PDB entry 2VJT | X-ray diffraction, 2.50 A resolution | chains A and B

== Chain A ==
Molecule: Allophycocyanin alpha subunit
From: Gloeobacter violaceus
UniProtKB: Q7NL80 (Q7NL80_GLOVI); residue numbers follow UniProt; this construct covers 1-161
Sequence (161 residues; numbered 1 to 161; the number before each row is that of its first residue):
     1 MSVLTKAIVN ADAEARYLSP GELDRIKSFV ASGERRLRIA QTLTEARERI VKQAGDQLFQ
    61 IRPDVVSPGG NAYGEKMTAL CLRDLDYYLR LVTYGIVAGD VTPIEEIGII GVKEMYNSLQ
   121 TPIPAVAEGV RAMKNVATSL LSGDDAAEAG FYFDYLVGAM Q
Unresolved in the structure: 1
Sequence notes: conflict Ile-61 (Lys in Q7NL80)
Covalent attachments: phycocyanobilin (CYC) linked to Cys-81
Residues lining bound ligands: phycocyanobilin (CYC): Leu-58, Val-65, Asn-71, Ala-72, Met-77, Leu-80, Arg-83, Asp-84, Leu-85, Tyr-87, Tyr-88, Leu-91, Ile-107, Gly-108, Met-115, Tyr-116, Leu-119, Thr-121, Pro-122, Ala-125, Val-126

== Chain B ==
Molecule: Allophycocyanin beta subunit
From: Gloeobacter violaceus
UniProtKB: Q7NL79 (Q7NL79_GLOVI); residues 1-161 here = UniProt positions 1-161
Sequence (161 residues; row label = number of the first residue in the row):
     1 MQDAITAVIN NYDVQGKYLD GAALDKLKAY FTTGAVRVRA AAVISSNATT IIKEAAAKAL
    61 IYSDLTRPGG NMYTTRRYAA CIRDMDYFLR YATYAMLAGD PSILDERVLN GLKETYNSLG
   121 VPIAATVGGI QAMKEVVGGL VGPDAAKEAS IYFDYLSSGL S
Modified residues: Asn-71 (n-methyl asparagine; MEN)
Covalent attachments: phycocyanobilin (CYC) linked to Cys-81
Residues lining bound ligands:
  - phycocyanobilin (CYC), molecule 1: Leu-60, Leu-65, Asn-71, Met-72, Arg-76, Arg-77, Ala-80, Arg-83, Asp-84, Met-85, Tyr-87, Phe-88, Tyr-91, Arg-107, Val-108, Leu-112, Tyr-116, Leu-119, Val-121, Pro-122, Ala-125, Thr-126
  - phycocyanobilin (CYC), molecule 2: Ile-61, Tyr-62, Ser-63, Thr-66, Tyr-73, Thr-74, Thr-75, Tyr-78

== How chain A and chain B interact ==
Contacting residue pairs (55; chain A residue first):
  Ser-2(A) / Asp-3(B)  hydrogen bond
  Ser-2(A) / Thr-6(B)
  Leu-4(A) / Asp-3(B)
  Leu-4(A) / Tyr-30(B)
  Leu-4(A) / Leu-97(B)
  Thr-5(A) / Asp-3(B)  hydrogen bond
  Ile-8(A) / Tyr-94(B)
  Ile-8(A) / Ala-98(B)  hydrophobic
  Ile-8(A) / Ile-103(B)  hydrophobic
  Val-9(A) / Arg-107(B)
  Ala-11(A) / Tyr-94(B)
  Asp-12(A) / Arg-90(B)  salt bridge
  Asp-12(A) / Tyr-91(B)  hydrogen bond
  Asp-12(A) / Tyr-94(B)  hydrogen bond (backbone-side chain)
  Asp-12(A) / Arg-107(B)  salt bridge
  Ala-15(A) / Arg-90(B)
  Arg-16(A) / Arg-90(B)
  Arg-16(A) / Tyr-94(B)  hydrogen bond (backbone-side chain)
  Tyr-17(A) / Ser-45(B)
  Tyr-17(A) / Ala-48(B)
  Tyr-17(A) / Asp-86(B)  hydrogen bond
  Tyr-17(A) / Leu-89(B)
  Tyr-17(A) / Arg-90(B)
  Tyr-17(A) / Thr-93(B)
  Leu-18(A) / Tyr-94(B)  hydrophobic
  Leu-18(A) / Leu-97(B)  hydrophobic
  Leu-23(A) / Val-38(B)
  Ile-26(A) / Val-38(B)  hydrophobic
  Phe-29(A) / Ile-5(B)  hydrophobic
  Phe-29(A) / Phe-31(B)  hydrophobic
  Val-30(A) / Phe-31(B)  hydrophobic
  Gly-33(A) / Phe-31(B)
  Leu-37(A) / Leu-24(B)  hydrophobic
  Leu-37(A) / Leu-27(B)  hydrophobic
  Leu-37(A) / Lys-28(B)
  Gln-41(A) / Leu-24(B)
  Thr-44(A) / Tyr-18(B)
  Thr-44(A) / Leu-19(B)
  Arg-47(A) / Tyr-18(B)
  Asp-86(A) / Tyr-18(B)  hydrogen bond
  Leu-89(A) / Tyr-18(B)
  Arg-90(A) / Asp-13(B)  salt bridge
  Arg-90(A) / Gly-16(B)  hydrogen bond (side chain-backbone)
  Arg-90(A) / Lys-17(B)
  Arg-90(A) / Tyr-18(B)  hydrogen bond (backbone-side chain)
  Tyr-94(A) / Ile-9(B)  hydrophobic
  Tyr-94(A) / Tyr-12(B)
  Tyr-94(A) / Asp-13(B)  hydrogen bond (side chain-backbone)
  Tyr-94(A) / Lys-17(B)  hydrogen bond (side chain-backbone)
  Val-97(A) / Ile-5(B)
  Val-97(A) / Leu-19(B)  hydrophobic
  Val-97(A) / Leu-27(B)  hydrophobic
  Val-97(A) / Phe-31(B)
  Ala-98(A) / Ile-9(B)  hydrophobic
  Ile-107(A) / Asp-13(B)
Also at the interface, not in a pair above, chain A (32 interface residues in all): Lys-27, Glu-34, Leu-91, Thr-93, Pro-103
Also at the interface, not in a pair above, chain B (34 interface residues in all): Met-1, Gly-34, Ala-35, Ala-41, Ala-42, Ile-44

== Overview ==
32 residues of chain A and 34 residues of chain B are in contact; the contacts include 11 hydrogen bonds and 3
salt bridges. Polar contacts include Asp-12(A)/Arg-90(B), Asp-12(A)/Arg-107(B) and Arg-90(A)/Asp-13(B).
Ligands of chain B: phycocyanobilin. Phycocyanobilin is covalently linked to Cys-81(A).
Chain A is Allophycocyanin alpha subunit and chain B is Allophycocyanin beta subunit, both from Gloeobacter
violaceus; the structure, The Structure of Allophycocyanin from Gloeobacter Violaceus, was determined by X-ray
diffraction.
